4JJG - chains A and B; structure by X-ray diffraction, 2.50 A resolution.

# Chain A (and B)
Protein: 5,10-methenyltetrahydromethanopterin hydrogenase
Organism: Methanothermobacter marburgensis
Notes: EC 1.12.98.2; chain B of this document is another copy of the same molecule, construct and numbering; everything in this record applies to it too
Reference sequence: P32440 (HMD_METTM); numbering as in UniProt (aligned over 1-344)
Amino-acid sequence (344 residues; each row starts with the number of its first residue):
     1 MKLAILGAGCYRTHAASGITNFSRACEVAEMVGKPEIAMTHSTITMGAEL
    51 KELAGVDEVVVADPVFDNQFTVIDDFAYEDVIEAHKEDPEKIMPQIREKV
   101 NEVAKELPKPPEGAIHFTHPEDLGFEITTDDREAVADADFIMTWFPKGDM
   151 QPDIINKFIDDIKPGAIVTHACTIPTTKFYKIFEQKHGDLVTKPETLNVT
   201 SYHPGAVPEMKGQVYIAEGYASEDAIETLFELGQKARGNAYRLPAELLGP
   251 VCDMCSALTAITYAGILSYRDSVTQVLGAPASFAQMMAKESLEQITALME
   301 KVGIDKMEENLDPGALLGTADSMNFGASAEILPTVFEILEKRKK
Ion coordination: iron-guanylyl pyridinol cofactor Fe: C172 (together with IC9)
Residues lining bound ligands: iron-guanylyl pyridinol cofactor / IC9: L6, G7, A8, G9, C10, T13, H14, S42, A62, D63, P64, V65, P110, P111, D131, W144, F145, P146, K147, I154, A171, C172, T173, H203, P204, G205, A206, V207, P208

# How chain A and chain B interact
Contacting residue pairs - 154 pairs, chain A then chain B:
  G205(A) - G318(B)
  G205(A) - T319(B)
  K211(A) - G318(B)  hydrogen bond (side chain-backbone)
  K211(A) - D321(B)  salt bridge
  Q213(A) - G318(B)  hydrogen bond (side chain-backbone)
  Y215(A) - A315(B)  hydrogen bond (side chain-backbone)
  Y215(A) - T319(B)
  Y241(A) - D312(B)
  Y241(A) - G314(B)  hydrogen bond (side chain-backbone)
  Y241(A) - A315(B)
  R242(A) - N310(B)
  L243(A) - N310(B)
  L243(A) - L311(B)  hydrophobic
  P244(A) - N310(B)
  E246(A) - Q294(B)
  L247(A) - Q294(B)
  L247(A) - L298(B)  hydrophobic
  P250(A) - Q294(B)
  V251(A) - L311(B)  hydrophobic
  V251(A) - T319(B)  hydrogen bond (backbone-side chain)
  M254(A) - Y269(B)  hydrogen bond (backbone-side chain)
  M254(A) - V273(B)  hydrophobic
  M254(A) - L277(B)  hydrophobic
  M254(A) - F283(B)  hydrophobic
  M254(A) - M287(B)  hydrophobic
  M254(A) - M323(B)
  C255(A) - Y269(B)
  C255(A) - M287(B)
  C255(A) - S291(B)
  S256(A) - L316(B)
  S256(A) - T319(B)
  S256(A) - A320(B)  hydrogen bond (side chain-backbone)
  A257(A) - A320(B)  hydrophobic
  A257(A) - M323(B)  hydrophobic
  A257(A) - L332(B)  hydrophobic
  L258(A) - A288(B)  hydrophobic
  L258(A) - S291(B)
  T259(A) - S291(B)  hydrogen bond
  T259(A) - L316(B)
  A260(A) - L316(B)
  A260(A) - A320(B)  hydrophobic
  A260(A) - V335(B)
  A260(A) - L339(B)  hydrophobic
  I261(A) - G265(B)
  I261(A) - I331(B)  hydrophobic
  I261(A) - L332(B)  hydrophobic
  I261(A) - V335(B)  hydrophobic
  T262(A) - L292(B)
  T262(A) - I295(B)
  Y263(A) - M307(B)  hydrogen bond (side chain-backbone)
  Y263(A) - E308(B)  hydrogen bond (side chain-backbone)
  Y263(A) - L311(B)  hydrogen bond (side chain-backbone)
  G265(A) - L258(B)
  G265(A) - I261(B)
  I266(A) - L258(B)
  I266(A) - I304(B)  hydrophobic
  I266(A) - M307(B)  hydrophobic
  L267(A) - E308(B)
  L267(A) - P313(B)  hydrophobic
  L267(A) - R342(B)
  Y269(A) - M254(B)
  Y269(A) - C255(B)  hydrophobic
  R270(A) - I304(B)  hydrogen bond (side chain-backbone)
  R270(A) - D305(B)
  R270(A) - E308(B)  salt bridge
  D271(A) - R342(B)  salt bridge
  L277(A) - M254(B)  hydrophobic
  A281(A) - I304(B)
  A281(A) - D305(B)
  F283(A) - M254(B)  hydrophobic
  Q285(A) - M299(B)  hydrogen bond (side chain-backbone)
  Q285(A) - E300(B)  hydrogen bond
  Q285(A) - G303(B)
  Q285(A) - I304(B)  hydrogen bond (side chain-backbone)
  M287(A) - C255(B)
  A288(A) - L258(B)  hydrophobic
  A288(A) - M299(B)  hydrophobic
  K289(A) - M299(B)
  K289(A) - E300(B)
  S291(A) - L258(B)
  S291(A) - T259(B)  hydrogen bond
  L292(A) - T296(B)
  Q294(A) - E246(B)
  Q294(A) - L247(B)
  Q294(A) - P250(B)
  I295(A) - T262(B)
  I295(A) - I266(B)  hydrophobic
  T296(A) - L292(B)
  L298(A) - L247(B)  hydrophobic
  M299(A) - Q285(B)  hydrogen bond (backbone-side chain)
  M299(A) - A288(B)  hydrophobic
  M299(A) - K289(B)
  E300(A) - Q285(B)  hydrogen bond
  E300(A) - K289(B)
  G303(A) - Q285(B)
  I304(A) - I266(B)  hydrophobic
  I304(A) - R270(B)  hydrogen bond (backbone-side chain)
  I304(A) - A281(B)
  I304(A) - Q285(B)  hydrogen bond (backbone-side chain)
  D305(A) - R270(B)
  D305(A) - A281(B)
  M307(A) - Y263(B)  hydrogen bond (backbone-side chain)
  M307(A) - I266(B)  hydrophobic
  E308(A) - Y263(B)  hydrogen bond (backbone-side chain)
  E308(A) - L267(B)
  E308(A) - R270(B)  salt bridge
  N310(A) - R242(B)
  N310(A) - L243(B)
  N310(A) - P244(B)
  L311(A) - L243(B)  hydrophobic
  L311(A) - V251(B)  hydrophobic
  L311(A) - Y263(B)  hydrogen bond (backbone-side chain)
  D312(A) - Y241(B)
  P313(A) - Y263(B)  hydrophobic
  G314(A) - Y241(B)
  A315(A) - Y215(B)  hydrogen bond (backbone-side chain)
  A315(A) - Y241(B)
  L316(A) - S256(B)
  L316(A) - T259(B)
  L316(A) - A260(B)
  L316(A) - Y263(B)  hydrophobic
  G318(A) - G205(B)
  G318(A) - K211(B)  hydrogen bond (backbone-side chain)
  G318(A) - Q213(B)  hydrogen bond (backbone-side chain)
  T319(A) - G205(B)
  T319(A) - Y215(B)
  T319(A) - V251(B)  hydrogen bond (side chain-backbone)
  T319(A) - C252(B)
  T319(A) - S256(B)
  A320(A) - S256(B)
  A320(A) - A257(B)
  A320(A) - A260(B)  hydrophobic
  D321(A) - K211(B)  salt bridge
  M323(A) - M254(B)
  M323(A) - A257(B)  hydrophobic
  A327(A) - R342(B)
  E330(A) - T334(B)
  E330(A) - I338(B)
  I331(A) - I261(B)  hydrophobic
  I331(A) - I338(B)  hydrophobic
  L332(A) - A257(B)  hydrophobic
  L332(A) - I261(B)  hydrophobic
  T334(A) - E330(B)
  T334(A) - T334(B)  hydrogen bond
  V335(A) - A260(B)
  V335(A) - I261(B)  hydrophobic
  V335(A) - A264(B)  hydrophobic
  I338(A) - E330(B)
  I338(A) - I331(B)  hydrophobic
  R342(A) - L267(B)
  R342(A) - S268(B)
  R342(A) - R270(B)
  R342(A) - D271(B)  salt bridge
  R342(A) - A327(B)
Other interface residues (no listed pair), chain A (82 interface residues in all): A206, C252, D253, A264, S268, V273, A284, E290, E293, K301, S322, S328, L339, K341
Other interface residues (no listed pair), chain B (78 interface residues in all): A284, E290, E293, K306, K341

# Summary
Chain A and chain B form an interface of 82 and 78 residues respectively; the contacts include 28 hydrogen
bonds and 6 salt bridges. Among the polar pairs are K211(A)-D321(B), R270(A)-E308(B) and D271(A)-R342(B).
Ligands of chain A: iron-guanylyl pyridinol cofactor / IC9.
Both chains are 5,10-methenyltetrahydromethanopterin hydrogenase (Methanothermobacter marburgensis). Entry
4JJG (Crystal structure of FE-hydrogenase from methanothermobacter marburgensis in complex with
toluenesulfonylmethylisocyanide) was determined by X-ray diffraction.
